6WC5 - chains B and F of the 5 polymer chains in the assembly; structure by X-ray diffraction, 2.90 A resolution.

# Chain B
Protein: Myocyte-specific enhancer factor 2B
Organism: Homo sapiens
UniProt: Q02080 (MEF2B_HUMAN); numbering as in UniProt (aligned over 2-91)
Amino-acid sequence (90 residues; numbered 2 to 91; the number before each row is that of its first residue):
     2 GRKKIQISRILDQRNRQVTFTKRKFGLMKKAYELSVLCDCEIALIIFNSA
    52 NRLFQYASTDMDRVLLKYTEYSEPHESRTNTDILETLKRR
From the paper describing this entry:
  - post-translational modification sites: Thr80 (citing earlier work)

# Chain F
Molecule: Myocardin enhancer DNA
Sequence (22 nucleotides; numbered 0 to 21; the number before each row is that of its first residue; numbering starts at 0):
     0 CCACTATTTTAAGAAAGTGCTT
Not modelled in the structure: 0

# How chain B and chain F interact
Contacting residue pairs - 16 pairs, chain B then chain F:
  Gly2(B) - DA10(F)  base contact
  Gly2(B) - DA11(F)  hydrogen bond to the sugar
  Arg3(B) - DA11(F)  base contact
  Arg3(B) - DG12(F)  hydrogen bond to the sugar
  Lys4(B) - DG12(F)  phosphate contact
  Ile6(B) - DA11(F)  phosphate contact
  Thr20(B) - DA11(F)  hydrogen bond to the phosphate
  Lys23(B) - DA10(F)  sugar contact
  Lys23(B) - DA11(F)  base contact
  Lys23(B) - DG12(F)  base contact
  Arg24(B) - DA10(F)  phosphate contact
  Arg24(B) - DA11(F)  salt bridge to the phosphate
  Gly27(B) - DA10(F)  phosphate contact
  Lys30(B) - DT9(F)  salt bridge to the phosphate
  Lys31(B) - DT9(F)  sugar contact
  Glu34(B) - DT9(F)  phosphate contact
Also at the interface, not in a pair above, chain F (5 interface residues in all): DA13

# Overview
11 residues of chain B face 5 of chain F across their interface; the contacts include 3 hydrogen bonds and 2
salt bridges. Polar pairs include Gly2(B)-DA11(F), Arg3(B)-DG12(F) and Thr20(B)-DA11(F). From the paper: a
modification site at Thr80(B).
Here chain B is Myocyte-specific enhancer factor 2B (Homo sapiens) and chain F is Myocardin enhancer DNA.
Entry 6WC5 (Crystal Structure of a Ternary MEF2B/NKX2-5/myocardin enhancer DNA Complex) was determined by
X-ray diffraction (same publication as 6WC2).
